7VO0 - chains A and G of the 8 polymer chains in the assembly; structure by electron microscopy, 3.40 A resolution.

[Chain A]
Molecule: Dna_nt
Sequence (84 nucleotides; numbered 1 to 84; the number before each row is that of its first residue):
     1 CAAGGCACATGACAACGGTGTTCAGTGCCGCGTTGCCCGATACCCCCTAC
    51 CCGTAGTTGACTGGCATCCGGGCGCCGGGTCGCC
Not modelled in the structure: 44-84

[Chain G]
Molecule: Putative metal uptake regulation protein
Source organism: Streptomyces coelicolor (strain ATCC BAA-471 / A3(2) / M145)
UniProtKB: Q9L2H5 (Q9L2H5_STRCO); numbering as in UniProt (aligned over 1-139)
Amino-acid sequence (159 residues; numbered -19 to 139; the number before each row is that of its first residue; numbers below 1 keep their minus sign (Met-19 is residue -19)):
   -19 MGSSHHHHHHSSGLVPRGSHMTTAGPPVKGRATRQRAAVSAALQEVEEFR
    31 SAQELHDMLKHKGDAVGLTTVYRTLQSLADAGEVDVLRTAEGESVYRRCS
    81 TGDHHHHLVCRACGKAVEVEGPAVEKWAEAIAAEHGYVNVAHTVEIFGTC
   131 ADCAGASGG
Not modelled in the structure: -19 to 5, 137-139
Sequence notes: initiating methionine (-19); expression tag (-18 to 0)
Metal / ion sites: Zn2+ site 1: Cys79, His85, His87; Zn2+ site 2: His84, His86, Glu105, His122; Zn2+ site 3: Cys90, Cys93, Cys130, Cys133
From the paper describing this entry:
  - self-association interface (contacts with another copy of this molecule); pairs are residue here / residue on that copy: Asp37-Asp37, His41-His41, Asp37, His41
  - mutagenesis - R11A, D37A/H41A, R53A: decreased binding to Dna_nt (chain A)
  - conformationally variable residues (domain motion): Leu48
  - binding site for Dna_nt (chain A): Arg11, Gln33, Leu48, Thr49, Thr50, Tyr52, Arg53
  - binding site for Dna_t: Arg53

[Interface between chain A and chain G]
Contacting residue pairs (13):
  DA14(A) with Arg11(G), hydrogen bond to the sugar
  DA15(A) with Gly10(G), phosphate contact; Arg11(G), hydrogen bond to the phosphate
  DC16(A) with Thr13(G), phosphate contact; Gln15(G), hydrogen bond to the phosphate; Arg16(G), salt bridge to the phosphate; Thr50(G), sugar contact; Arg53(G), salt bridge to the phosphate
  DG17(A) with Gln15(G), hydrogen bond to the phosphate; Gly47(G), hydrogen bond to the phosphate; Thr49(G), hydrogen bond to the base; Thr50(G), phosphate contact
  DG18(A) with Thr49(G), base contact
Also at the interface, not in a pair above, chain G (12 interface residues in all): Arg14, Ala45, Val46

[Summary]
The interface between chain A and chain G involves 5 residues on one side and 12 on the other, with 6 hydrogen
bonds and 2 salt bridges. Polar pairs include DG17(A)-Thr49(G), DA14(A)-Arg11(G) and DA15(A)-Arg11(G). From
the paper: a binding site for Dna_nt (chain A) at Arg11(G), Gln33(G) and Leu48(G) among others; R11A,
D37A/H41A and R53A of chain G reduce binding to Dna_nt (chain A).
Here chain A is Dna_nt and chain G is Putative metal uptake regulation protein (Streptomyces coelicolor
(strain ATCC BAA-471 / A3(2) / M145)). Entry 7VO0 (Streptomyces coelicolor zinc uptake regulator complexed
with zinc and DNA (trimer of dimers)) was determined by electron microscopy, deposited together with 7VO9,
7VPD, 7VPZ, 7X74, 7X75 and 7X76.
